PDB entry 8BFN | electron microscopy, 3.52 A resolution | chains I and J of the 10 polymer chains in the assembly

Chain I:
Protein: JetB
From: Escherichia coli
UniProt: A0A4C9B499 (A0A4C9B499_ECOLX); residues 1-249 here = UniProt positions 1-249
Amino-acid sequence (250 residues; row label = number of the first residue in the row):
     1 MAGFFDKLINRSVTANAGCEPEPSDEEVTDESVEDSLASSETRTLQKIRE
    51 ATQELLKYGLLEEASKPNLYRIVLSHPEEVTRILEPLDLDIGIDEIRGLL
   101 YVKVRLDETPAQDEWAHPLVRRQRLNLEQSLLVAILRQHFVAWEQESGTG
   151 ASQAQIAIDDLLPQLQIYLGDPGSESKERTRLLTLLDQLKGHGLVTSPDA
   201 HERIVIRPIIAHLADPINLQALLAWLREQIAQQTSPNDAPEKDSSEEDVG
Not modelled in the structure: 1-39, 235-250
Sequence notes: conflict Ala2 (Thr in A0A4C9B499), Lys7 (Arg in A0A4C9B499), Asp35 (Glu in A0A4C9B499), Gln46 (Lys in A0A4C9B499), Pro240 (Arg in A0A4C9B499); insertion (250)

Chain J:
Protein: JetA
From: Escherichia coli
UniProt: A0A4V3QHV5 (A0A4V3QHV5_ECOLX); residues 1-498 here = UniProt positions 1-498
Amino-acid sequence (554 residues; numbered -54 to 499; the number before each row is that of its first residue; numbers below 1 keep their minus sign (Met-54 is residue -54)):
   -54 MAHHHHHHHHHHGGSSAWSHPQFEKGGGSGGGSGGGSWSHPQFEKLEVLF
    -4 QGPAAMEENTRQRTENYISAKNQHPAWILLATRRAPLVLSCLKTLFEKSH
    46 DGIPLEEAIQSLSSILIEHVSQEQYDINQDNPFLQASRELREWIKRRLIV
    96 ERDGRIFATDALEVAITFVESLDNRFMTSTASRLSTVQREIENLETRLNP
   146 NPANRVATLRRRISELERELQEAEAGHIEVLETHQAVEHIRDVYNLASSL
   196 RADFRRVEDSWREADRALRQSIIGEQYHRGDIVERLLNDQDALLNTPEGR
   246 VFDSFQQQLRQSSELKAMSERLRVILSHPSASDALNRLQRHDLRWLVKRL
   296 VDESQTVLQARARSERDVRGFMKTGLAAEHHRVGHLLNEFLNLALKLDWQ
   346 RQMIRKQEVPLPAVGVAVTGIPAIERLRFKEVDDEAEQTLDLSNHAADLT
   396 QIGDDFWDAFNGLDREVLIQQTLQLLAKENRPVGLAELAELLPPAHDLET
   446 FAVWIGMAREAGIEVIDSQREFAELSDGEGRRWRFNLPTTGLESQALMDI
   496 DWEG
Not modelled in the structure: -54 to 0, 499
Sequence notes: initiating methionine (-54); expression tag (-53 to 0); conflict Asp187 (Glu in A0A4V3QHV5), Glu435 (Ala in A0A4V3QHV5); insertion (499)

How chain I and chain J interact:
Contacting residue pairs (59; chain I residue first):
  Leu56(I) - Ile366(J)
  Leu56(I) - Pro367(J)
  Lys57(I) - Pro367(J)
  Tyr58(I) - Pro367(J)
  Gly59(I) - Pro367(J)
  Leu89(I) - Ile366(J)  hydrophobic
  Tyr101(I) - Ile369(J)  hydrophobic
  Val102(I) - Ala368(J)
  Val104(I) - Glu370(J)
  Asp113(I) - Arg373(J)
  Trp115(I) - Glu370(J)  hydrogen bond
  Leu119(I) - Val363(J)
  Leu119(I) - Thr364(J)
  Leu119(I) - Gly365(J)  hydrogen bond (backbone-backbone)
  Leu119(I) - Ile366(J)  hydrogen bond (backbone-backbone)
  Val120(I) - Ile366(J)
  Val120(I) - Ala368(J)  hydrophobic
  Val120(I) - Arg371(J)
  Arg121(I) - Arg371(J)
  Arg122(I) - Arg371(J)
  Arg122(I) - Arg373(J)
  Gln123(I) - Arg371(J)  hydrogen bond (backbone-backbone)
  Gln123(I) - Leu372(J)
  Gln123(I) - Arg373(J)  hydrogen bond (backbone-backbone)
  Arg124(I) - Arg373(J)
  Arg124(I) - Phe374(J)  hydrogen bond (side chain-backbone)
  Arg124(I) - Glu376(J)  salt bridge
  Leu125(I) - Leu372(J)  hydrophobic
  Leu125(I) - Arg373(J)  hydrogen bond (backbone-backbone)
  Leu127(I) - Thr384(J)
  Leu127(I) - Leu385(J)
  Ser130(I) - Phe374(J)
  Ser130(I) - Lys375(J)  hydrogen bond (side chain-backbone)
  Val133(I) - Phe374(J)  hydrophobic
  Tyr168(I) - Leu385(J)
  Tyr168(I) - Asn389(J)
  Leu169(I) - Ser388(J)  hydrogen bond (backbone-side chain)
  Leu169(I) - Asn389(J)
  Gly170(I) - Asn389(J)  hydrogen bond (backbone-side chain)
  Asp171(I) - Ala391(J)
  Asp171(I) - Ala392(J)
  Pro172(I) - Ala392(J)
  Gly173(I) - Ala392(J)
  Leu194(I) - Ile369(J)  hydrophobic
  Ile209(I) - Ile369(J)  hydrophobic
  His212(I) - Ile369(J)
  Leu213(I) - Phe374(J)  hydrophobic
  Ala214(I) - Glu370(J)
  Asp215(I) - Phe374(J)
  Asn218(I) - Glu376(J)  hydrogen bond
  Leu219(I) - Phe374(J)  hydrophobic
  Leu222(I) - Lys375(J)
  Leu222(I) - Val377(J)  hydrophobic
  Trp225(I) - Val377(J)  hydrophobic
  Trp225(I) - Ala381(J)
  Trp225(I) - Glu382(J)
  Trp225(I) - Leu385(J)  hydrophobic
  Leu226(I) - Leu385(J)  hydrophobic
  Gln233(I) - Asn389(J)
Other interface residues (no listed pair), chain I (41 interface residues in all): Glu128, Arg181, His192

Overview:
The interface between chain I and chain J involves 41 residues on one side and 23 on the other; the contacts
include 11 hydrogen bonds and 1 salt bridge. Polar contacts include Arg124(I)-Glu376(J), Trp115(I)-Glu370(J)
and Arg124(I)-Phe374(J).
Here chain I is JetB and chain J is JetA, both from Escherichia coli. Entry 8BFN (E. coli Wadjet JetABC dimer
of dimers) was determined by electron microscopy, deposited together with 8AS8.
